Entry 6ALE (X-ray diffraction, 2.50 A resolution); this record covers chains B and R.

[Chain B]
Name: Small conductance calcium-activated potassium channel protein 2
Source organism: Homo sapiens
Notes: fragment: calmodulin binding domain
UniProt: Q9H2S1 (KCNN2_HUMAN); residues 395-487 here correspond to UniProt positions 394-486 (UniProt number = residue number - 1)
Sequence (95 residues; each row starts with the number of its first residue):
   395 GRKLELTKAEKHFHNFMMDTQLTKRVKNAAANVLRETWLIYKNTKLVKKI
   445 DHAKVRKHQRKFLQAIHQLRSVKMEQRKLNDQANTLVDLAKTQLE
Sequence notes: conflict Gly395 (Ala394 in Q9H2S1), Phe407 (Val406 in Q9H2S1); expression tag (488-489)
Ligand contacts: 1KP ((3E)-6,7-dichloro-3-(hydroxyimino)-1,3-dihydro-2H-indol-2-one): Glu404, Asn409, Phe410, Asn474, Ala477, Asn478, Leu480, Val481
Reported in the primary citation:
  - contacts within the chain: Phe407-Met411 (hydrophobic contact), Phe407-Val420, Phe407-Lys467, Phe407-Gln470
  - conformationally variable residues: Met411

[Chain R]
Name: Calmodulin-2
Source organism: Rattus norvegicus
UniProt: P0DP30 (CALM2_RAT); residues 4-147 here correspond to UniProt positions 5-148 (UniProt number = residue number + 1)
Sequence (146 residues; each row starts with the number of its first residue):
     2 AALTEEQIAEFKEAFSLFDKDGDGTITTKELGTVMRSLGQNPTEAELQDM
    52 INEVDADGNGTIDFPEFLTMMARKMKDTDSEEEIREAFRVFDKDGNGYIS
   102 AAELRHVMTNLGEKLTDEEVDEMIREADIDGDGQVNYEEFVQMMTA
Sequence notes: expression tag (2-3)
Swiss-Prot annotation at these positions:
  - binding site (Ca(2+)): Asp20, Asp22, Asp24, Thr26, Glu31, Asp56, Asp58, Asn60, Thr62, Glu67, Asp93, Asp95, Asn97, Tyr99, Glu104, Asp129, Asp131, Asp133, Gln135, Glu140
  - modified residue: Lys21 (N6-acetyllysine), Thr44 (Phosphothreonine), Ser81 (Phosphoserine), Lys94 (N6-acetyllysine), Tyr99 (Phosphotyrosine), Ser101 (Phosphoserine), Thr110 (Phosphothreonine), Lys115 (N6,N6,N6-trimethyllysine), Tyr138 (Phosphotyrosine)
  - cross-link: Lys21 (Glycyl lysine isopeptide (Lys-Gly) (interchain with G-Cter in SUMO2))
Bound ions: Ca2+ site 1: Asp20, Asp22, Asp24, Thr26, Glu31; Ca2+ site 2: Asp56, Asp58, Asn60, Thr62, Glu67
Ligand contacts: 1KP ((3E)-6,7-dichloro-3-(hydroxyimino)-1,3-dihydro-2H-indol-2-one): Met51, Glu54, Val55, Met71, Lys75

[Chain B / chain R interface]
Contacting residue pairs (52):
  Arg396(B) - Asp78(R)  salt bridge
  Lys397(B) - Met145(R)  hydrogen bond (side chain-backbone)
  Leu398(B) - Ser81(R)  hydrogen bond (backbone-side chain)
  Glu399(B) - Asp78(R)
  Glu399(B) - Thr79(R)
  Glu399(B) - Asp80(R)
  Leu400(B) - Asp78(R)
  Leu400(B) - Thr79(R)  hydrogen bond (backbone-backbone)
  Leu400(B) - Ser81(R)
  Thr401(B) - Lys75(R)
  Thr401(B) - Lys77(R)
  Thr401(B) - Asp78(R)  hydrogen bond (backbone-side chain)
  Lys402(B) - Lys75(R)
  Lys402(B) - Lys77(R)  hydrogen bond (backbone-backbone)
  Lys402(B) - Asp78(R)
  Lys402(B) - Thr79(R)
  Glu404(B) - Lys75(R)  salt bridge
  Phe410(B) - Asp50(R)
  Phe410(B) - Glu54(R)
  Met412(B) - Glu54(R)
  Asp413(B) - Asp50(R)
  Glu469(B) - Glu47(R)
  Lys472(B) - Glu47(R)  salt bridge
  Leu473(B) - Glu47(R)
  Gln476(B) - Met36(R)
  Gln476(B) - Gln41(R)
  Gln476(B) - Pro43(R)
  Gln476(B) - Glu47(R)  hydrogen bond
  Gln476(B) - Met51(R)
  Ala477(B) - Met51(R)
  Asn478(B) - Lys75(R)  hydrogen bond
  Thr479(B) - Leu39(R)
  Thr479(B) - Gln41(R)  hydrogen bond
  Leu480(B) - Phe19(R)
  Leu480(B) - Leu32(R)  hydrophobic
  Leu480(B) - Met36(R)  hydrophobic
  Leu480(B) - Met51(R)  hydrophobic
  Val481(B) - Lys75(R)
  Leu483(B) - Leu18(R)  hydrophobic
  Leu483(B) - Phe19(R)  hydrophobic
  Ala484(B) - Ala15(R)
  Ala484(B) - Phe68(R)  hydrophobic
  Ala484(B) - Met72(R)  hydrophobic
  Lys485(B) - Lys75(R)  hydrogen bond (side chain-backbone)
  Lys485(B) - Met76(R)  hydrogen bond (side chain-backbone)
  Lys485(B) - Lys77(R)
  Lys485(B) - Asp78(R)  salt bridge
  Gln487(B) - Glu11(R)
  Gln487(B) - Glu14(R)
  Gln487(B) - Ala15(R)
  Leu488(B) - Gln8(R)
  Leu488(B) - Glu11(R)
Interface residues without a listed pair, chain B (26 interface residues in all): Asn409
Interface residues without a listed pair, chain R (32 interface residues in all): Phe12, Val35, Asn53, Met71, Arg74, Ile85, Thr146
The authors on this interface:
  - residue pairs: Glu404(B)-Lys75(R) (salt bridge)

[Summary]
26 residues of chain B and 32 residues of chain R are in contact, with 10 hydrogen bonds and 4 salt bridges.
Polar pairs include Arg396(B)-Asp78(R), Glu404(B)-Lys75(R) and Lys472(B)-Glu47(R). The authors report a salt
bridge between Glu404(B) and Lys75(R). The paper reports conformational variability at Met411(B); contacts
within the chain involving Met411(B), Phe407(B) and Val420(B) among others.
Chain B is Small conductance calcium-activated potassium channel protein 2 (Homo sapiens) and chain R is
Calmodulin-2 (Rattus norvegicus); the structure, A V-to-F substitution in SK2 channels causes Ca2+
hypersensitivity and improves locomotion in a C. elegans ..., was determined by X-ray diffraction together
with 6CZQ from the same study.
